Entry 3CQZ (X-ray diffraction, 2.80 A resolution); this record covers chains A and M of the 11 polymer chains in the assembly.

[Chain A]
Molecule: DNA-directed RNA polymerase II subunit RPB1
Organism: Saccharomyces cerevisiae
Notes: EC 2.7.7.6
UniProtKB: P04050 (RPB1_YEAST); residues 1-1733 here = UniProt positions 1-1733
Sequence (1733 residues; each row starts with the number of its first residue):
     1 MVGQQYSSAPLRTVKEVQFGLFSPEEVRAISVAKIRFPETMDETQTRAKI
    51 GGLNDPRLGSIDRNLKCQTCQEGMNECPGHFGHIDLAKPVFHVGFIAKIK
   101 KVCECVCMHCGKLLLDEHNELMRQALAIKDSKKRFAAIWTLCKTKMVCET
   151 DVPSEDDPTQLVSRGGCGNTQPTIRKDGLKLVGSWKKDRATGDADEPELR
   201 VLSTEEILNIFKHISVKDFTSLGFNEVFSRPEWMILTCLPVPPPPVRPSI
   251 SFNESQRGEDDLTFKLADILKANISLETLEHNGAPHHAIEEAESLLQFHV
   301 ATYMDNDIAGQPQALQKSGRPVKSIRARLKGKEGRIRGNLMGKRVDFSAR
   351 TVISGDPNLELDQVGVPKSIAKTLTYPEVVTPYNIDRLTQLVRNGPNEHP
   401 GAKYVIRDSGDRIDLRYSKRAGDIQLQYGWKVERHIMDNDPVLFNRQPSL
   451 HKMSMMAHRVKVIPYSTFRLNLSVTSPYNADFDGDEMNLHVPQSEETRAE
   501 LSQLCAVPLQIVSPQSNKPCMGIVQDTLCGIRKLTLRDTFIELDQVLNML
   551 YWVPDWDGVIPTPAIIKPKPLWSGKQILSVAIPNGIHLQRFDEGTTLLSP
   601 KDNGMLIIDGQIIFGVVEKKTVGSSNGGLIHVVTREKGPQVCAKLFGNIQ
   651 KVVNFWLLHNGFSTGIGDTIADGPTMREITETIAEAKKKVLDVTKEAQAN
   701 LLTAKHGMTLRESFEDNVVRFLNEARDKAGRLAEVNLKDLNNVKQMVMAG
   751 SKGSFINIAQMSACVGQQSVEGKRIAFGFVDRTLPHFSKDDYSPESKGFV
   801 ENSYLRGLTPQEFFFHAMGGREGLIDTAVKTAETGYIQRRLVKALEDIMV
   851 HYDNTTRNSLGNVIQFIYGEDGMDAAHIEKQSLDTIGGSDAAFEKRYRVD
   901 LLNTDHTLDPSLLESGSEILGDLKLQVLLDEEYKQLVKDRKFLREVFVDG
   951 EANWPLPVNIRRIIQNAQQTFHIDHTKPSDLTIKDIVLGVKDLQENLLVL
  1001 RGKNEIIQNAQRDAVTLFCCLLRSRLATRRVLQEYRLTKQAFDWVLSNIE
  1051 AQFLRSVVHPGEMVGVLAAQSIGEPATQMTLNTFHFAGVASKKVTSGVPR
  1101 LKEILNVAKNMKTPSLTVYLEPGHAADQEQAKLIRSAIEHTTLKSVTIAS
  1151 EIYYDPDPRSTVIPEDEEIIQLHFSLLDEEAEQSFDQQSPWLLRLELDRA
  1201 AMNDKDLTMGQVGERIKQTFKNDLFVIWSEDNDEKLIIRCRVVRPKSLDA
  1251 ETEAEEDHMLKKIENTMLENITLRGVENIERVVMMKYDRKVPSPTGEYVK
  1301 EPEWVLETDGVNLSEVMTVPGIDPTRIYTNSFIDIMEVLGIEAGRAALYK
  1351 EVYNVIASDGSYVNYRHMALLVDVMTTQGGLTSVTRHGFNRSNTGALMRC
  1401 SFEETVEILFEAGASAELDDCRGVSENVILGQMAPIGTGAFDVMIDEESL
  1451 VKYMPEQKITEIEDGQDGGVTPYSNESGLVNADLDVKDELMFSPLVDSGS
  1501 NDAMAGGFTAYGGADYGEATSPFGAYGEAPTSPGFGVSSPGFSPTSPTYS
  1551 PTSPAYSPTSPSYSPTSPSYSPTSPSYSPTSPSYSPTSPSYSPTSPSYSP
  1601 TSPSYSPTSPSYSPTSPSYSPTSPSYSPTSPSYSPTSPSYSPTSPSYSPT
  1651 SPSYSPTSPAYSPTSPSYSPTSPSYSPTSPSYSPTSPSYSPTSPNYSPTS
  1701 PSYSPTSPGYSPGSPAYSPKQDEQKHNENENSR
Disordered / not traced: 1-5, 41-47, 188-195, 249-262, 305-345, 1179-1186, 1244-1252, 1389-1397, 1451-1733
Bound ions: Zn2+ site 1: C67, C70, C77, H80; Zn2+ site 2: C107, C110, C148, C167
UniProt features mapped onto this chain:
  - region: P248 to D260 (Lid loop), N306 to K323 (Rudder loop), P810 to E822 (Bridging helix)
  - binding site (Zn(2+)): C67, C70, C77, H80, C107, C110, C148, C167
  - binding site (Mg(2+)): D481, D483, D485
  - modified residue: T1471 (Phosphothreonine)
  - cross-link (Glycyl lysine isopeptide (Lys-Gly)): K695 (interchain with G-Cter in ubiquitin), K1246 (interchain with G-Cter in ubiquitin), K1350 (interchain with G-Cter in ubiquitin)
  - natural variant: S1653 to P1659 (deletion: In strain: A364A)
  - mutagenesis: K1246 (K1246R: Impairs ubiquitination during transcription stress)
What the authors report for this chain:
  - binding site for Alpha-amanitin (chain M): H1085
  - mutagenesis - H1085A, H1085F: abolished growth
  - mutagenesis - H1085Y: decreased growth
  - mutagenesis - H1085Y, F1086S: decreased catalytic activity on NTP
  - mutagenesis - F1084I, E1103G: increased catalytic activity on inappropriate substrates

[Chain M]
Molecule: Alpha-amanitin
UniProtKB: P85421 (AMATX_AMAPH); residues 1-8 here = UniProt positions 1-8
Sequence (8 residues; row label = number of the first residue in the row):
     1 IWGIGCNP
Glycans and other covalent adducts: covalent link I1-P8; covalent link W2-C6
Modified / non-standard residues: I1 (post-translational modification; ILX); W2 (post-translational modification; TRX); C6 (post-translational modification; CSX); P8 (post-translational modification; HYP)

[Interface between chain A and chain M]
Contacting residue pairs (39; chain A residue first):
  V719(A) with I4(M), hydrophobic
  N723(A) with G3(M); I4(M), hydrogen bond (side chain-backbone)
  R726(A) with W2(M), hydrogen bond (side chain-backbone); G3(M)
  D727(A) with W2(M)
  F755(A) with W2(M)
  I756(A) with W2(M); N7(M)
  A759(A) with W2(M)
  Q760(A) with I1(M), hydrogen bond (side chain-backbone); W2(M)
  C764(A) with W2(M)
  V765(A) with I1(M); W2(M)
  G766(A) with W2(M)
  Q767(A) with I1(M); W2(M), hydrogen bond (backbone-backbone); G3(M), hydrogen bond (backbone-backbone)
  Q768(A) with I1(M), hydrogen bond (side chain-backbone); P8(M)
  S769(A) with I4(M); N7(M), hydrogen bond (side chain-backbone); P8(M), hydrogen bond (backbone-backbone)
  G772(A) with I4(M)
  K773(A) with I4(M)
  R774(A) with I4(M)
  H816(A) with I1(M)
  G819(A) with I1(M); P8(M)
  G820(A) with I1(M)
  E822(A) with P8(M)
  N1082(A) with P8(M)
  H1085(A) with G3(M); G5(M), hydrogen bond (side chain-backbone); C6(M), hydrogen bond (side chain-backbone); N7(M), hydrogen bond (side chain-backbone); P8(M), hydrogen bond (side chain-backbone)
  A1087(A) with I4(M)
Interface residues without a listed pair, chain A (27 interface residues in all): G730, G823, A1090
The authors on this interface:
  - interface residues, chain A: H1085(A)

[In short]
The interface between chain A and chain M involves 27 residues on one side and 8 on the other; the contacts
include 12 hydrogen bonds. Among the polar pairs are N723(A)-I4(M), R726(A)-W2(M) and Q760(A)-I1(M). The paper
reports a binding site for Alpha-amanitin (chain M) at H1085(A); H1085A and H1085F of chain A abolish growth;
6 substitutions were tested in all.
Here chain A is DNA-directed RNA polymerase II subunit RPB1 (Saccharomyces cerevisiae) and chain M is
Alpha-amanitin. Entry 3CQZ (Crystal structure of 10 subunit RNA polymerase II in complex with the inhibitor
alpha-amanitin) was determined by X-ray diffraction.
